Entry 6MKN (X-ray diffraction, 3.46 A resolution); this record covers chains A and N of the 23 polymer chains in the assembly.

[Chain A]
Molecule: 16S rRNA
Source organism: Thermus thermophilus HB8
Sequence (1507 nucleotides; numbered 5 to 1544 plus 13 insertion-coded residues; 46 numbers in that range are skipped by the numbering (no residue carries them; nothing is unmodelled there); the number before each row is that of its first residue; a row labelled like 190A-190L holds insertion residues (190A, then the next letters in order)):
     5 UGGAGAGUUU GAUCCUGGCU CAGGGUGAAC GCUGGCGGCG UGCCUAAGAC AUGCAAGUCG
    65 UGCGGG
    73 CCGCGGGGUU UU
    88 ACUCCG
    95 UGGUC
   101 AGCGGCGGAC GGGUGAGUAA CGCGUGGGU
  129A G
   130 ACCUACCCGG AAGAGGGGGA CAACCCGGGG AAACUCGGGC UAAUCCCCCA UGUGGACCCG
   190 C
190A-190L CCCUUGGGGUGU
   191 GUCCAAAGGG CUUU
   216 GCCCGCUUCC GGAUGGGCCC GCGUCCCAUC AGCUAGUUGG UGGGGUAAUG GCCCACCAAG
   276 GCGACGACGG GUAGCCGGUC UGAGAGGAUG GCCGGCCACA GGGGCACUGA GACACGGGCC
   336 CCACUCCUAC GGGAGGCAGC AGUUAGGAAU CUUCCGCAAU GGGCGCAAGC CUGACGGAGC
   396 GACGCCGCUU GGAGGAAGAA GCCCUUCGGG GUGUAAACUC CUGAA
   442 CCCGGGACGA AACCCCCGAC GA
   474 GGGGACUGAC GGUACCGGG
   494 GUAAUAGCGC CGGCCAACUC CGUGCCAGCA GCCGCGGUAA UACGGAGGGC GCGAGCGUUA
   554 CCCGGAUUCA CUGGGCGUAA AGGGCGUGUA GGCGGCCUGG GGCGUCCCAU GUGAAAGACC
   614 ACGGCUCAAC CGUGGGGGAG CGUGGGAUAC GCUCAGGCUA GACGGUGGGA GAGGGUGGUG
   674 GAAUUCCCGG AGUAGCGGUG AAAUGCGCAG AUACCGGGAG GAACGCCGAU GGCGAAGGCA
   734 GCCACCUGGU CCACCCGUGA CGCUGAGGCG CGAAAGCGUG GGGAGCAAAC CGGAUUAGAU
   794 ACCCGGGUAG UCCACGCCCU AAACGAUGCG CGCUAGGUCU CUGGGUCU
   848 CCUGGGGGCC GAAGCUAACG CGUUAAGCGC GCCGCCUGGG GAGUACGGCC GCAAGGCUGA
   908 AACUCAAAGG AAUUGACGGG GGCCCGCACA AGCGGUGGAG CAUGUGGUUU AAUUCGAAGC
   968 AACGCGAAGA ACCUUACCAG GCCUUGACAU GCUAGGAACC CGGGUGAAAG CCUGGGGUGC
  1028 CCCGGGGAGC CCUAGCACAG GUGCUGCAUG GCCGUCGUCA GCUCGUGCCG UGAGGUGUUG
  1088 GGUUAAGUCC CGCAACGAGC GCAACCCCCG CCGUUAGUUG CCAGCGGUUC GGCCGGGCAC
  1148 UCUAACGGGA CUGCCCGCGA AA
  1171 GCGGGAGGAA GGAGGGGACG ACGUCUGGUC AGCAUGGCCC UUACGGCCUG GGCGACACAC
  1231 GUGCUACAAU GCCCACUACA AAGCGAUGCC ACCCGGCAAC GGGGAGCUAA UCGCAAAAAG
  1291 GUGGGCCCAG UUCGGAUUGG GGUCUGCAAC CCGACCCCAU GAAGCCGGAA UCGCUAGUAA
  1351 UCGCGGAUCA GCAUGCCGCG GUGAAUACGU UCCCGGGCCU UGUACACACC GCCCGUCACG
  1411 CCAUGGGAGC GGGCUCUACC CGAAGUCGCC GGG
  1446 AGCCUACGGG
  1459 CAGGCGCCGA GGGUAGGGCC CGUGACUGGG GCGAAGUCGU AACAAGGUAG CUGUACCGGA
  1519 AGGUGCGGCU GGAUCA
  1539 CUUUCU
Sequence notes: insertion (1540-1544)
Metal / ion sites: Mg2+ site 1 near U14 (its only coordinating residue here); Mg2+ site 2 near G21 (its only coordinating residue here); Mg2+ site 3: C48, U49; Mg2+ site 4 near A53 (its only coordinating residue here); Mg2+ site 5: G70, U98; Mg2+ site 6 near G105 (its only coordinating residue here); Mg2+ site 7 near A109 (its only coordinating residue here); Mg2+ site 8: A116, G117, G289; Mg2+ site 9: G124, U125, G236; Mg2+ site 10: C174, C175; Mg2+ site 11 near A195 (its only coordinating residue here); Mg2+ site 12 near C352 (its only coordinating residue here); 34 more Mg2+ sites not listed
Ligand contacts: paromomycin (PAR): G1405, U1406, C1407, A1408, C1409, C1490, G1491, A1492, A1493, G1494, U1495, C1496

[Chain N]
Name: 30S ribosomal protein S14 type Z
Source organism: Thermus thermophilus HB8
UniProtKB: P0DOY6 (RS14Z_THET8); residues 1-61 here = UniProt positions 1-61
Sequence (61 residues; numbered 1 to 61; the number before each row is that of its first residue):
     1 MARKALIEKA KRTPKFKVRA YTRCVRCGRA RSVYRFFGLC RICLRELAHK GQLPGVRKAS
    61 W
Unresolved in the structure: 1
Swiss-Prot annotation at these positions:
  - binding site (Zn(2+)): Cys-24, Cys-27, Cys-40, Cys-43

[Chain A / chain N interface]
Contacting residue pairs - 71 pairs, chain A then chain N:
  G973(A) / Arg-29(N)  hydrogen bond to the sugar
  G973(A) / Arg-41(N)  hydrogen bond to the phosphate
  A974(A) / Arg-29(N)  salt bridge to the phosphate
  A974(A) / Arg-31(N)  salt bridge to the phosphate
  A974(A) / Ser-32(N)  hydrogen bond to the phosphate
  A974(A) / Arg-41(N)  salt bridge to the phosphate
  A975(A) / Ser-32(N)  sugar contact
  A975(A) / Tyr-34(N)  base contact
  G976(A) / Arg-31(N)  phosphate contact
  G976(A) / Ser-32(N)  hydrogen bond to the phosphate
  C979(A) / Val-18(N)  hydrogen bond to the base
  C979(A) / Arg-19(N)  hydrogen bond to the base
  C980(A) / Val-18(N)  base contact
  C980(A) / Arg-19(N)  hydrogen bond to the sugar
  U981(A) / Tyr-21(N)  sugar contact
  U981(A) / Arg-23(N)  phosphate contact
  U982(A) / Arg-23(N)  salt bridge to the phosphate
  A983(A) / Arg-3(N)  salt bridge to the phosphate
  A983(A) / Leu-6(N)  phosphate contact
  A994(A) / Lys-4(N)  base contact
  A994(A) / Ala-5(N)  base contact
  A994(A) / Glu-8(N)  sugar contact
  A994(A) / Lys-11(N)  hydrogen bond to the sugar
  A1015(A) / Lys-15(N)  hydrogen bond to the phosphate
  A1016(A) / Lys-15(N)  salt bridge to the phosphate
  G1047(A) / Lys-4(N)  phosphate contact
  G1048(A) / Ala-2(N)  phosphate contact
  G1048(A) / Arg-3(N)  phosphate contact
  G1048(A) / Lys-4(N)  hydrogen bond to the phosphate
  U1049(A) / Ala-2(N)  base contact
  U1049(A) / Arg-3(N)  sugar contact
  C1059(A) / Arg-45(N)  hydrogen bond to the phosphate
  C1060(A) / Arg-45(N)  salt bridge to the phosphate
  C1114(A) / Ser-60(N)  hydrogen bond to the sugar
  C1115(A) / Trp-61(N)  hydrogen bond to the sugar
  G1187(A) / Ser-60(N)  hydrogen bond to the base
  G1187(A) / Trp-61(N)  sugar contact
  A1188(A) / Lys-58(N)  hydrogen bond to the sugar
  A1188(A) / Ser-60(N)  sugar contact
  C1189(A) / Lys-58(N)  phosphate contact
  G1202(A) / Ala-2(N)  phosphate contact
  G1202(A) / Cys-27(N)  hydrogen bond to the sugar
  G1202(A) / Arg-29(N)  hydrogen bond to the sugar
  G1202(A) / Ile-42(N)  base contact
  G1202(A) / Cys-43(N)  base contact
  G1202(A) / Glu-46(N)  hydrogen bond to the base
  C1203(A) / Ala-2(N)  hydrogen bond to the phosphate
  C1203(A) / Cys-27(N)  sugar contact
  A1204(A) / Lys-4(N)  salt bridge to the phosphate
  G1216(A) / Arg-3(N)  salt bridge to the phosphate
  G1216(A) / Ala-5(N)  sugar contact
  C1217(A) / Arg-3(N)  salt bridge to the phosphate
  C1217(A) / Ala-5(N)  phosphate contact
  C1217(A) / Glu-8(N)  phosphate contact
  U1219(A) / Lys-15(N)  salt bridge to the phosphate
  U1219(A) / Arg-19(N)  salt bridge to the phosphate
  G1316(A) / Lys-17(N)  salt bridge to the phosphate
  G1316(A) / Val-18(N)  sugar contact
  C1317(A) / Phe-16(N)  stacking on the base
  C1317(A) / Lys-17(N)  phosphate contact
  C1317(A) / Arg-19(N)  base contact
  A1318(A) / Val-18(N)  base contact
  A1357(A) / Tyr-34(N)  sugar contact
  U1358(A) / Val-33(N)  sugar contact
  U1358(A) / Arg-35(N)  hydrogen bond to the phosphate
  C1359(A) / Thr-22(N)  hydrogen bond to the phosphate
  C1359(A) / Val-33(N)  phosphate contact
  C1359(A) / Arg-35(N)  salt bridge to the phosphate
  A1360(A) / Arg-35(N)  salt bridge to the phosphate
  G1368(A) / Trp-61(N)  phosphate contact
  C1369(A) / Trp-61(N)  hydrogen bond to the phosphate
Also at the interface, not in a pair above, chain A (41 interface residues in all): A977, C1113, G1186, U1257
Also at the interface, not in a pair above, chain N (35 interface residues in all): Arg-26, Gly-28, Ala-30, Arg-57, Ala-59

[In short]
41 residues of chain A face 35 of chain N across their interface, with 22 hydrogen bonds, 15 salt bridges and
1 aromatic stacking contact. Polar contacts include C979(A)/Val-18(N), C979(A)/Arg-19(N) and
G1187(A)/Ser-60(N). Ligands of chain A: paromomycin. From UniProt: 4 Zn2+-binding residues on chain N.
Chain A is 16S rRNA and chain N is 30S ribosomal protein S14 type Z, both from Thermus thermophilus HB8; the
structure, Structure of the Thermus thermophilus 30S ribosomal subunit complexed with an inosine (I34)
modified anticodon stem ..., was determined by X-ray diffraction, deposited together with 6DTI, 6MPF and 6MPI.
